Entry 2KSA (solution NMR); this record covers chains A and B.

Chain A:
Protein: Substance-P receptor
From: Homo sapiens
Reference sequence: P25103 (NK1R_HUMAN); numbering as in UniProt (aligned over 1-364)
Sequence (364 residues; numbered 1 to 364; the number before each row is that of its first residue):
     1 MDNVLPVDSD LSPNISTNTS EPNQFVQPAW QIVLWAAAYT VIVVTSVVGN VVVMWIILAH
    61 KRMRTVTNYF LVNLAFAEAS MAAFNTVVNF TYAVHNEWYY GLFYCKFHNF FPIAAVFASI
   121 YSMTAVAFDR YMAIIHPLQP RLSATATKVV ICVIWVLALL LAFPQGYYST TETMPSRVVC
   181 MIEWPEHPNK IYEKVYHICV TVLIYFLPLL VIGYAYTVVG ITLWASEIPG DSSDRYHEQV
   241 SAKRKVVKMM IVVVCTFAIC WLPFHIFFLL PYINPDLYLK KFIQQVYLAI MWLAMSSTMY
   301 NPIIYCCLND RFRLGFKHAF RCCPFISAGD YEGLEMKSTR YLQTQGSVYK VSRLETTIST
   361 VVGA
Disordered / not traced: 1
Cystine bridges: Cys105-Cys180
Curated features (UniProtKB/Swiss-Prot):
  - binding site (CP-96345): His197
  - lipidation: Cys322 (S-palmitoyl cysteine)
  - glycosylation (N-linked (GlcNAc...) asparagine): Asn14, Asn18
  - natural variant: Tyr192 (Y192H: Display properties similar to those of the wild-type receptor)

Chain B:
Protein: Substance P
Reference sequence: P20366 (TKN1_HUMAN); residues 365-375 here correspond to UniProt positions 58-68 (UniProt number = residue number - 307)
Sequence (11 residues; each row starts with the number of its first residue):
   365 RPKPQQFFGL M
Curated features (UniProtKB/Swiss-Prot):
  - site (Cleavage): Pro366, Lys367, Gln370, Phe371, Phe371, Phe372, Phe372, Gly373, Gly373, Leu374
  - modified residue: Met375 (Methionine amide)
What the authors report for this chain:
  - contacts within the chain: Lys367-Gln369 (hydrogen bond), Lys367-Gln370

How chain A and chain B interact:
Pairs across the interface - 10 pairs, chain A then chain B:
  Asp10(A) - Arg365(B)
  Ile15(A) - Lys367(B)
  Ser16(A) - Lys367(B)
  Thr19(A) - Leu374(B)
  Thr19(A) - Met375(B)
  Ser20(A) - Gln370(B)
  Ser20(A) - Leu374(B)
  Ser20(A) - Met375(B)
  Tyr100(A) - Met375(B)
  Gly101(A) - Met375(B)
Interface residues without a listed pair, chain A (11 interface residues in all): Leu5, Glu21, Leu102, Phe103
Interface residues without a listed pair, chain B (6 interface residues in all): Pro366
Interface features reported in the paper:
  - interface residues, chain A: Asp10(A), Ile15(A), Ser16(A), Thr19(A), Ser20(A)

Summary:
Chain A and chain B form an interface of 11 and 6 residues respectively. From UniProt: CP-96345-binding
residue His197(A) on chain A. The paper reports interface residues Asp10(A), Ile15(A) and Ser16(A) among
others; contacts within the chain involving Gln369(B), Lys367(B) and Gln370(B).
Here chain A is Substance-P receptor (Homo sapiens) and chain B is Substance P. Entry 2KSA (Substance P in
DMPC/CHAPS isotropic q=0.25 bicelles as a ligand for NK1R) was determined by solution NMR together with 2KS9
and 2KSB from the same study.
